Entry 6RAY (electron microscopy, 4.28 A resolution (low resolution: residue-level contacts below are approximate; hydrogen-bond / salt-bridge calls are withheld)); this record covers chains 5 and L of the 12 polymer chains in the assembly.

[Chain 5]
Protein: DNA replication licensing factor Mcm5
From: Drosophila melanogaster
Notes: EC 3.6.4.12
UniProt: Q9VGW6 (MCM5_DROME); residue numbers follow UniProt; this construct covers 1-405, 412-733
Chain sequence (733 residues; each row starts with the number of its first residue; note: 4 numbers in that range are skipped by the numbering (no residue carries them; nothing is unmodelled there); a row labelled like 409A-409D holds insertion residues (409A, then the next letters in order)):
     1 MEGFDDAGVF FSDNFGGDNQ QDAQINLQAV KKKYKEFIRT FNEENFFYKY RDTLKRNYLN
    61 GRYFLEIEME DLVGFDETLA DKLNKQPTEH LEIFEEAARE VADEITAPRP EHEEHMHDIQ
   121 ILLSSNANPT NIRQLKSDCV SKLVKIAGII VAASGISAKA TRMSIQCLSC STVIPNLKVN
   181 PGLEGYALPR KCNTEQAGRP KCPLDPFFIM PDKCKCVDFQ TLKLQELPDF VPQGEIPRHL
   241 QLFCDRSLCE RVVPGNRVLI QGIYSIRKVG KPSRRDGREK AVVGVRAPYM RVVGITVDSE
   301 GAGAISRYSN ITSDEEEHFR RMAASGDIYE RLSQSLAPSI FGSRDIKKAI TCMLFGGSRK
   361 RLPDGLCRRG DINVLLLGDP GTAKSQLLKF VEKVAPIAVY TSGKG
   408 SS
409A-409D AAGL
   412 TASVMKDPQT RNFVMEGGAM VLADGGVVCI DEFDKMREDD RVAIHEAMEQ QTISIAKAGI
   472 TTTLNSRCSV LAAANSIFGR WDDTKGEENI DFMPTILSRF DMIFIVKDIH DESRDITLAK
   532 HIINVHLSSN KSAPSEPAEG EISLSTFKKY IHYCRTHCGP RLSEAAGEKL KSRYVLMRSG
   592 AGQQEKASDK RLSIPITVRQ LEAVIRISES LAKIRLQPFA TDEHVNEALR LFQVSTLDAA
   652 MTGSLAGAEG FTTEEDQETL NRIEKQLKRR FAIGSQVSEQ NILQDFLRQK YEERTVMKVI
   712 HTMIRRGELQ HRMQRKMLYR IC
Not modelled in the structure: 1-18, 125-126, 178-185, 189-190, 272-278, 309-311, 395, 409A-409D, 577-605, 614, 653-733
Disulfide bonds: Cys192-Cys202
Ligand contacts:
  - ADP (adenosine-5'-diphosphate): Ile340, Asp379, Pro380, Gly381, Ala383, Lys384, Ser385, Gln386, Asn486, Leu529, His532, Ile533, Val536
  - ATP (adenosine-5'-triphosphate): Glu460, Arg510, Val609, Arg610
Curated features (UniProtKB/Swiss-Prot):
  - motif: Ser509 to Asp512 (Arginine finger)
  - binding site (ADP): Arg368
  - mutagenesis: Lys384 (K384A: Greatly reduces complex helicase activity)
Reported in the primary citation:
  - catalytic residues: Arg510 (citing earlier work)
  - mutagenesis - R510A: decreased catalytic activity

[Chain L]
Protein: Probable DNA replication complex GINS protein PSF2
From: Drosophila melanogaster
UniProt: Q9VQY9 (PSF2_DROME); numbering as in UniProt (aligned over 1-203)
Chain sequence (203 residues; numbered 1 to 203; the number before each row is that of its first residue):
     1 MDPSIIEFIG EKCMISIIPN FSNEPLHLIY GPVGPFRAGF PVFVPLWMAT HLRKQQKCRI
    61 VPPEWMDMDI LEEIKEEEKR SKFFTKMPCE HYMVVAQLVM STAPDDVPRC EELRTVIKDI
   121 FDIRESKLRT SIDAFIKGEG TYAKLDNLTL LEIHSVRPIL PYSLDHIARY QRTATASQRD
   181 TSMLSASMAG SSSGPNSNSL FSQ
Not modelled in the structure: 20-27, 186-203

[Chain 5 / chain L interface]
Contacting residue pairs (29; chain 5 residue first):
  Asn42(5) - Arg114(L)
  Glu43(5) - Arg114(L)
  Glu44(5) - Met100(L)
  Phe46(5) - Met100(L)
  Phe46(5) - Ile117(L)
  Lys49(5) - Arg114(L)
  Lys49(5) - Lys118(L)
  Lys55(5) - Arg129(L)
  Ile105(5) - Asp122(L)
  Ile105(5) - Ser126(L)
  Thr106(5) - Ser126(L)
  Thr106(5) - Arg129(L)
  Pro108(5) - Ile123(L)
  Pro108(5) - Arg124(L)
  Pro108(5) - Ser126(L)
  Pro108(5) - Lys127(L)
  Arg109(5) - Ile74(L)
  Arg109(5) - Lys75(L)
  Arg109(5) - Glu76(L)
  Arg109(5) - Glu77(L)
  Arg109(5) - Glu78(L)
  Arg109(5) - Lys79(L)
  Arg109(5) - Ser81(L)
  Pro110(5) - Lys79(L)
  Glu111(5) - Ser81(L)
  Glu111(5) - Lys82(L)
  Glu111(5) - Thr130(L)
  His112(5) - Arg129(L)
  His112(5) - Thr130(L)
Also at the interface, not in a pair above, chain 5 (16 interface residues in all): Arg39, Glu104, Ala107
Also at the interface, not in a pair above, chain L (20 interface residues in all): Asp119

[Summary]
Chain 5 and chain L form an interface of 16 and 20 residues respectively. Ligands of chain 5: ATP and ADP.
UniProt lists ADP-binding residue Arg368(5) and one mutagenesis site on chain 5. From the paper: the catalytic
residue Arg510(5); R510A of chain 5 reduces catalytic activity.
Here chain 5 is DNA replication licensing factor Mcm5 and chain L is Probable DNA replication complex GINS
protein PSF2, both from Drosophila melanogaster. Entry 6RAY (D. melanogaster CMG-DNA, State 2A) was determined
by electron microscopy, deposited together with 6RAZ, 6RAW and 6RAX.
